PDB entry 5LM7 | X-ray diffraction, 3.35 A resolution | chains N and R of the 5 polymer chains in the assembly

[Chain N]
Name: Antitermination protein N
Source organism: Enterobacteria phage lambda
UniProtKB: P03045 (REGN_LAMBD); numbering as in UniProt (aligned over 1-84)
Amino-acid sequence (89 residues; row label = number of the first residue in the row; numbers below 1 keep their minus sign (Gly-4 is residue -4)):
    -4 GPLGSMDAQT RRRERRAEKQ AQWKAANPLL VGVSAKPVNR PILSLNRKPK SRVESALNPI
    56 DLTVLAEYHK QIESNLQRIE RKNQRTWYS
Unresolved in the structure: -4 to -3, 83-84
Construct notes: expression tag (-4 to 0)

[Chain R]
Molecule: 30-nt RNA strand
Sequence (30 nucleotides; each row starts with the number of its first residue):
     3 CUCUUUAACA UUAAGCCCUG AAGAAGGGCC
Unresolved in the structure: 32

[Chain N / chain R interface]
Contacting residue pairs - 22 pairs, chain N then chain R:
  Met1(N) with A16(R), phosphate contact; G17(R), phosphate contact; C18(R), phosphate contact
  Ala3(N) with C18(R), hydrogen bond to the phosphate; C19(R), phosphate contact
  Gln4(N) with G22(R), hydrogen bond to the base; G25(R), hydrogen bond to the phosphate
  Arg6(N) with C18(R), salt bridge to the phosphate; C19(R), salt bridge to the phosphate
  Arg7(N) with C20(R), base contact; U21(R), salt bridge to the phosphate; G22(R), hydrogen bond to the base
  Arg8(N) with A24(R), hydrogen bond to the phosphate; G25(R), salt bridge to the phosphate
  Arg10(N) with C20(R), salt bridge to the phosphate
  Arg11(N) with G22(R), salt bridge to the phosphate; A23(R), salt bridge to the phosphate; A24(R), salt bridge to the phosphate
  Lys14(N) with A23(R), phosphate contact
  Gln15(N) with A23(R), sugar contact
  Trp18(N) with A23(R), stacking on the base
  Leu25(N) with G25(R), base contact
Other interface residues (no listed pair), chain N (13 interface residues in all): Asp2

[Summary]
Chain N and chain R form an interface of 13 and 10 residues respectively; the contacts include 5 hydrogen
bonds, 8 salt bridges and 1 aromatic stacking contact. Polar contacts include Gln4(N)-G22(R), Arg7(N)-G22(R)
and Ala3(N)-C18(R).
Chain N is Antitermination protein N (Enterobacteria phage lambda) and chain R is a 30-nt RNA strand; the
structure, Crystal structure of the lambda N-Nus factor complex, was determined by X-ray diffraction together
with 5MS0 and 5LM9 from the same study.
